Entry 9OD9 (X-ray diffraction, 1.60 A resolution); this record covers chain A.

== Chain A ==
Protein: Interleukin-18
Source organism: Homo sapiens
Reference sequence: Q14116 (IL18_HUMAN); residues 37-193 here = UniProt positions 37-193
Amino-acid sequence (166 residues; each row starts with the number of its first residue):
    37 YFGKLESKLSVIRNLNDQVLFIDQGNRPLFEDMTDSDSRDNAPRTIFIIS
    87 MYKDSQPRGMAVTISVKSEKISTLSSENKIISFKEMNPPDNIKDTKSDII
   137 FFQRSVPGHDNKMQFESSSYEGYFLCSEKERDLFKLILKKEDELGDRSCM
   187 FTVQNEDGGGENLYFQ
Disordered / not traced: 195-202
Construct notes: conflict Ser-74 (Cys in Q14116), Ser-104 (Cys in Q14116), Ser-112 (Cys in Q14116), Cys-162 (Ala in Q14116), Ser-163 (Cys in Q14116), Cys-185 (Ile in Q14116); expression tag (194-202)
UniProt features mapped onto this chain:
  - site: Asp-71, Ser-72 (Cleavage)
  - mutagenesis: Tyr-37 to Phe-38 (Does not strongly affect cleavage by CASP4), Phe-38 (F38D: Abolished ability to bind the IL18R1 receptor without affecting its processing by CASP4), Lys-40 (K40A: Reduces binding to IL18R1 and the ability to induce IFNG production), Leu-41 (L41A: Impairs binding to IL18R1 and the ability to induce IFNG production), Lys-44 (K44A: Reduces binding to IL18R1 and the ability to induce IFNG production), Val-47 to Ile-48 (Decreased binding to CASP4), Arg-49 (R49A: Reduces binding to IL18R1 and the ability to induce IFNG production), Asp-53 (D53A: Reduces binding to IL18R1 and the ability to induce IFNG production), Met-69 (M69A: Impairs binding to IL18R1 and the ability to induce IFNG production), Thr-70 to Asn-77 (Abolished ability to bind the IL18R1 receptor without affecting its processing by CASP4), Asp-71 (D71A: Impairs binding to IL18R1 and the ability to induce IFNG production. Abolished cleavage by CASP3), Arg-94 (R94A: Impairs binding to IL18R1 and the ability to induce IFNG production), 13 further mutagenesis entries in UniProt
Disulfide bonds: Cys-162/Cys-185

== In short ==
From UniProt: 32 mutagenesis sites.
Chain A is Interleukin-18 (Homo sapiens); the structure, Structure of disulfide-stabilized IL-18 variant, was
determined by X-ray diffraction (same publication as 9OD7).
